PDB entry 4NO8 | X-ray diffraction, 2.70 A resolution | chains I and Y of the 28 polymer chains in the assembly

# Chain I
Name: Proteasome subunit beta type-3
Source organism: Saccharomyces cerevisiae S288c
Notes: EC 3.4.25.1
Reference sequence: P25451 (PSB3_YEAST); residues 0-204 here correspond to UniProt positions 1-205 (UniProt number = residue number + 1)
Sequence (205 residues; each row starts with the number of its first residue; numbering starts at 0):
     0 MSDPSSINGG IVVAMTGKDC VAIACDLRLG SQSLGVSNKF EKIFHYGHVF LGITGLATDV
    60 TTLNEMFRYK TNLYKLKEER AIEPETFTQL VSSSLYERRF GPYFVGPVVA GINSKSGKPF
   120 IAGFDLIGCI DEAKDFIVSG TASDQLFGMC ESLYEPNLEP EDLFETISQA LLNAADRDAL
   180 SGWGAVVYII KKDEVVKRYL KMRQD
Not modelled in the structure: 0
Bound ions: Mg2+ site 1: Asp177, Ser180; Mg2+ site 2: Asp204 (shared with Ala165(Y), Asp168(Y), Ser171(Y) of chain Y)
Curated features (UniProtKB/Swiss-Prot):
  - modified residue: Ser30 (Phosphoserine)
  - cross-link: Lys69 (Glycyl lysine isopeptide (Lys-Gly) (interchain with G-Cter in ubiquitin))

# Chain Y
Name: Proteasome subunit beta type-5
Source organism: Saccharomyces cerevisiae S288c
Notes: EC 3.4.25.1
Reference sequence: P30656 (PSB5_YEAST); residues 1-212 here correspond to UniProt positions 76-287 (UniProt number = residue number + 75)
Sequence (212 residues; row label = number of the first residue in the row):
     1 TTTLAFRFQG GIIVAVDSRA TAGNWVASQT VKKVIEINPF LLGTMAGGAA DCQFWETWLG
    61 SQCRLHELRE KERISVAAAS KILSNLVYQY KGAGLSMGTM ICGYTRKEGP TIYYVDSDGT
   121 RLKGDIFCVG SGQTFAYGVL DSNYKWDLSV EDALYLGKRS ILAAAHRDAY SGGSVNLYHV
   181 TEDGWIYHGN HDVGELFWKV KEEEGSFNNV IG
Covalently attached groups: PHQ-Leu-Leu-Leu-ketoamide, bound form (2LV) linked to Thr1
Bound ions: Mg2+: Ala165, Asp168, Ser171 (shared with Asp204(I) of chain I)
Ligand contacts: PHQ-Leu-Leu-Leu-ketoamide, bound form (2LV; N-[(benzyloxy)carbonyl]-L-leucyl-N-[(2S,3S)-2-hydroxy-5-methyl-1-oxo-1-(phenylamino)hexan-3-yl]-L-leucinamide): Arg19, Ala20, Thr21, Ala22, Ala27, Val31, Lys33, Met45, Ala46, Gly47, Gly48, Ala49, Gly130, Ser131, Tyr170

# Chain I / chain Y interface
Residue-residue contacts - 45 pairs, chain I then chain Y:
  Arg27(I) with Ala169(Y)
  Ser32(I) with Arg167(Y); Asp168(Y); Ala169(Y), hydrogen bond (backbone-backbone); Tyr170(Y)
  Leu33(I) with Phe135(Y), hydrophobic; Arg167(Y)
  Gly34(I) with Arg167(Y), hydrogen bond (backbone-side chain)
  Val35(I) with Arg167(Y), hydrogen bond (backbone-side chain)
  Asn37(I) with His166(Y); Asn209(Y), hydrogen bond (side chain-backbone); Val210(Y)
  Lys38(I) with Asn209(Y), hydrogen bond (side chain-backbone); Ile211(Y)
  Gln144(I) with Trp25(Y)
  Arg176(I) with Trp25(Y); Val26(Y), hydrogen bond (side chain-backbone); Ala27(Y), hydrogen bond (side chain-backbone); Ser28(Y)
  Asp177(I) with Asn24(Y); Val26(Y)
  Ala178(I) with Asn24(Y), hydrogen bond (backbone-backbone); Val26(Y); Ala169(Y)
  Leu179(I) with Asn24(Y)
  Trp182(I) with His166(Y), hydrogen bond (side chain-backbone); Arg167(Y)
  Tyr198(I) with Ile211(Y), hydrophobic
  Lys200(I) with Trp198(Y)
  Met201(I) with Trp198(Y)
  Arg202(I) with Gln29(Y); Gly173(Y), hydrogen bond (side chain-backbone); Asp192(Y), salt bridge; Gly194(Y)
  Gln203(I) with His166(Y), hydrogen bond (backbone-side chain); Phe197(Y); Trp198(Y); Val210(Y)
  Asp204(I) with Arg19(Y), salt bridge; Gln29(Y); Ala165(Y); Ser171(Y); Gly172(Y); Gly173(Y), hydrogen bond (side chain-backbone); Val193(Y)
Also at the interface, not in a pair above, chain I (23 interface residues in all): Ser5, Leu26, Gln31, Asp175
Also at the interface, not in a pair above, chain Y (26 interface residues in all): Thr21

# In short
23 residues of chain I face 26 of chain Y across their interface; the contacts include 12 hydrogen bonds and 2
salt bridges. Polar contacts include Arg202(I)-Asp192(Y), Asp204(I)-Arg19(Y) and Gly34(I)-Arg167(Y).
PHQ-Leu-Leu-Leu-ketoamide, bound form is covalently linked to Thr1(Y). Asp177(I) and Ser180(I) coordinate Mg2+
site 1.
Here chain I is Proteasome subunit beta type-3 and chain Y is Proteasome subunit beta type-5, both from
Saccharomyces cerevisiae S288c. Entry 4NO8 (yCP in complex with Z-Leu-Leu-Leu-ketoamide) was determined by
X-ray diffraction (same publication as 4NNN, 4NNW, 4NO1, 4NO6 and 4NO9).
